Entry 3S0H (X-ray diffraction, 2.10 A resolution); this record covers chains A and D.

[Chain A (and D)]
Protein: Motility protein B
From: Helicobacter pylori
Notes: fragment: c-terminal domain; chain D of this document is another copy of the same molecule, construct and numbering; everything in this record applies to it too
UniProt: P56427 (MOTB_HELPY); residues 90-256 here correspond to UniProt positions 91-257 (UniProt number = residue number + 1)
Amino-acid sequence (173 residues; each row starts with the number of its first residue):
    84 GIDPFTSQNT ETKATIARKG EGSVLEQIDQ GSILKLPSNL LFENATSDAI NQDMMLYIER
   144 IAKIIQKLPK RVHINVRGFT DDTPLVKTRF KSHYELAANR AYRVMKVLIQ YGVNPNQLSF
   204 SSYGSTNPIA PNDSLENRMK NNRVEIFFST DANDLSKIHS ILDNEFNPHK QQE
Not modelled in the structure: 84-90, 253-256 (chain D: 84-92, 252-256)
Construct notes: expression tag (84-89)

[How chain A and chain D interact]
Residue-residue contacts - 57 pairs, chain A then chain D:
  Thr-95(A) / Asp-246(D)
  Thr-95(A) / Asn-250(D)
  Lys-96(A) / Asn-250(D)
  Lys-96(A) / Pro-251(D)
  Ala-97(A) / Phe-249(D)
  Thr-98(A) / Phe-249(D)  hydrogen bond (backbone-backbone)
  Thr-98(A) / Pro-251(D)
  Ile-99(A) / Phe-249(D)  hydrophobic
  Leu-108(A) / His-242(D)
  Leu-108(A) / Asp-246(D)
  Gln-110(A) / His-242(D)
  Asp-112(A) / Leu-238(D)
  Gln-113(A) / Leu-238(D)
  Ser-115(A) / Ile-241(D)
  Ser-115(A) / His-242(D)  hydrogen bond
  Ser-115(A) / Leu-245(D)
  Leu-117(A) / Phe-249(D)  hydrophobic
  Ile-147(A) / Leu-245(D)  hydrophobic
  Ile-147(A) / Glu-248(D)
  Ile-147(A) / Phe-249(D)  hydrophobic
  Lys-150(A) / Glu-248(D)
  Leu-151(A) / Ile-244(D)  hydrophobic
  Arg-154(A) / Asp-237(D)  salt bridge
  Val-155(A) / Ile-241(D)  hydrophobic
  Phe-231(A) / Ile-241(D)  hydrophobic
  Phe-231(A) / Leu-245(D)  hydrophobic
  Thr-233(A) / Leu-238(D)
  Thr-233(A) / Ile-241(D)
  Asp-237(A) / Arg-154(D)  salt bridge
  Leu-238(A) / Asp-112(D)
  Leu-238(A) / Gln-113(D)
  Ile-241(A) / Val-155(D)  hydrophobic
  Ile-241(A) / Phe-231(D)  hydrophobic
  His-242(A) / Leu-108(D)
  His-242(A) / Gln-110(D)
  His-242(A) / Ser-115(D)  hydrogen bond
  Ile-244(A) / Ile-147(D)  hydrophobic
  Ile-244(A) / Leu-151(D)  hydrophobic
  Leu-245(A) / Leu-108(D)
  Leu-245(A) / Ser-115(D)
  Leu-245(A) / Phe-231(D)  hydrophobic
  Asp-246(A) / Leu-108(D)
  Glu-248(A) / Ile-99(D)
  Glu-248(A) / Arg-143(D)  salt bridge
  Glu-248(A) / Ile-147(D)
  Phe-249(A) / Lys-96(D)
  Phe-249(A) / Ala-97(D)
  Phe-249(A) / Thr-98(D)  hydrogen bond (backbone-backbone)
  Phe-249(A) / Ile-99(D)  hydrophobic
  Phe-249(A) / Leu-117(D)  hydrophobic
  Phe-249(A) / Tyr-140(D)
  Phe-249(A) / Ile-144(D)  hydrophobic
  Phe-249(A) / Ile-147(D)  hydrophobic
  Asn-250(A) / Thr-95(D)  hydrogen bond
  Asn-250(A) / Lys-96(D)  hydrogen bond (side chain-backbone)
  Pro-251(A) / Lys-96(D)
  Pro-251(A) / Ala-97(D)
Also at the interface, not in a pair above, chain A (34 interface residues in all): Glu-109, Gly-114, Ile-144, Pro-152, Ser-232
Also at the interface, not in a pair above, chain D (35 interface residues in all): Glu-109, Gly-114, Ser-232, Thr-233, Ser-239

[Summary]
Chain A and chain D form an interface of 34 and 35 residues respectively, with 6 hydrogen bonds and 3 salt
bridges. Among the polar pairs are Arg-154(A)/Asp-237(D), Glu-248(A)/Arg-143(D) and Ser-115(A)/His-242(D).
Chain A and chain D are both Motility protein B (Helicobacter pylori); the structure, The crystal structure of
the periplasmic domain of Helicobacter pylori MotB (residues 90-256), was determined by X-ray diffraction
together with 3S02, 3S03, 3S06, 3S0W and 3S0Y from the same study.
